PDB entry 7WSO | electron microscopy, 3.03 A resolution | chains A and B of the 4 polymer chains in the assembly

Chain A:
Molecule: B-cell antigen receptor complex-associated protein alpha chain
Organism: Homo sapiens
Reference sequence: P11912 (CD79A_HUMAN); numbering as in UniProt (aligned over 33-169)
Amino-acid sequence (137 residues; each row starts with the number of its first residue):
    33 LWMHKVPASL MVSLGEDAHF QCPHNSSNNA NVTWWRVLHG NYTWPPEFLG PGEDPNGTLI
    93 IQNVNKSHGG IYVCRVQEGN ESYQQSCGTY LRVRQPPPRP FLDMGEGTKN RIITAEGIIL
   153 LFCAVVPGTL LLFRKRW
Disulfide bonds: Cys54-Cys106
Curated features (UniProtKB/Swiss-Prot):
  - glycosylation (N-linked (GlcNAc...) asparagine): Asn57, Asn63, Asn73, Asn88, Asn97, Asn112
  - mutagenesis: Leu152 (L152W: Blocks IgM BCR assembly), Ala156 (A156W: Blocks IgM BCR assembly)

Chain B:
Molecule: Immunoglobulin heavy constant gamma 1
Organism: Homo sapiens
Reference sequence: A0A0A0MS08 (A0A0A0MS08_HUMAN); residues 241-492 here correspond to UniProt positions 120-371 (UniProt number = residue number - 121)
Amino-acid sequence (252 residues; numbered 241 to 492; the number before each row is that of its first residue):
   241 GPSVFLFPPK PKDTLMISRT PEVTCVVVDV SHEDPEVKFN WYVDGVEVHN AKTKPREEQY
   301 NSTYRVVSVL TVLHQDWLNG KEYKCKVSNK ALPAPIEKTI SKAKGQPREP QVYTLPPSRD
   361 ELTKNQVSLT CLVKGFYPSD IAVEWESNGQ PENNYKTTPP VLDSDGSFFL YSKLTVDKSR
   421 WQQGNVFSCS VMHEALHNHY TQKSLSLSPE LQLEESCAEA QDGELDGLWT TITIFITLFL
   481 LSVCYSATVT FF
Disulfide bonds: Cys265-Cys325, Cys371-Cys429

How chain A and chain B interact:
Residue-residue contacts - 15 pairs, chain A then chain B:
  Tyr74(A) with Arg359(B)
  Trp76(A) with Thr354(B); Pro356(B); Ser444(B); Leu445(B); Ser446(B); Ser448(B)
  Ile103(A) with Leu451(B), hydrophobic
  Tyr115(A) with Val426(B)
  Tyr122(A) with Leu451(B), hydrophobic
  Asn142(A) with Trp469(B)
  Leu152(A) with Val483(B), hydrophobic
  Leu153(A) with Phe479(B), hydrophobic; Val483(B), hydrophobic
  Leu163(A) with Thr490(B)
Interface residues without a listed pair, chain A (14 interface residues in all): His71, Asn73, Ser114, Cys119, Gly149
Interface residues without a listed pair, chain B (17 interface residues in all): Asn388, Pro449, Glu450, Leu453

Summary:
14 residues of chain A and 17 residues of chain B are in contact. From UniProt: 2 mutagenesis sites on chain
A.
Here chain A is B-cell antigen receptor complex-associated protein alpha chain and chain B is Immunoglobulin
heavy constant gamma 1, both from Homo sapiens. Entry 7WSO (Structure of a membrane protein G) was determined
by electron microscopy together with 7XT6 from the same study.
